PDB entry 6GCG | X-ray diffraction, 1.80 A resolution | chain A

Chain A:
Molecule: Copper-containing nitrite reductase
Source organism: Achromobacter cycloclastes
Notes: EC 1.7.2.1
UniProtKB: P25006 (NIR_ACHCY); residues -37 to 340 here correspond to UniProt positions 1-378 (UniProt number = residue number + 38)
Sequence (378 residues; row label = number of the first residue in the row; numbers below 1 keep their minus sign (Met-37 is residue -37)):
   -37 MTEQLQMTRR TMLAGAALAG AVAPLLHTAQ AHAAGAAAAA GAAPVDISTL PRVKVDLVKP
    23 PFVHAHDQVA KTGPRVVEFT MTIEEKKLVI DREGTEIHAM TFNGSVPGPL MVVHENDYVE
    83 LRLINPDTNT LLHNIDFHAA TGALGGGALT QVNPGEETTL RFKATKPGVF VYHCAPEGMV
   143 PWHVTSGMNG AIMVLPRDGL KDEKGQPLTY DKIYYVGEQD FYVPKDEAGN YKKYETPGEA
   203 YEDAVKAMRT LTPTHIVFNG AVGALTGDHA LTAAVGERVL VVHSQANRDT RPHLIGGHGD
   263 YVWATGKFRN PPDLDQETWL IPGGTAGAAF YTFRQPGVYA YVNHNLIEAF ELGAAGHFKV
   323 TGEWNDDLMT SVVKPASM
Not modelled in the structure: -37 to 7
Curated features (UniProtKB/Swiss-Prot):
  - binding site (Cu cation): His95, His100, His135, Cys136, His145, Met150, His306
Ion coordination: Cu ion site 1: His95, Cys136, His145, Met150; Cu ion site 2: His100, His135, His306

Overview:
His95, Cys136, His145 and Met150 form the Cu ion site 1. The Cu ion site 2 is built by His100, His135 and
His306. From UniProt: 7 Cu cation-binding residues.
Chain A is Copper-containing nitrite reductase (Achromobacter cycloclastes); the structure, Copper nitrite
reductase from Achromobacter cycloclastes: large polymorph dataset 15, was determined by X-ray diffraction
together with 6GB8, 6GBB and 6GBY from the same study.
